Entry 7M2W (electron microscopy, 3.00 A resolution); this record covers chains F and K of the 12 polymer chains in the assembly.

== Chain F ==
Protein: Spindle pole body component SPC98
Organism: Saccharomyces cerevisiae (strain ATCC 204508 / S288c)
UniProt: P53540 (SPC98_YEAST); numbering as in UniProt (aligned over 1-846)
Chain sequence (846 residues; each row starts with the number of its first residue):
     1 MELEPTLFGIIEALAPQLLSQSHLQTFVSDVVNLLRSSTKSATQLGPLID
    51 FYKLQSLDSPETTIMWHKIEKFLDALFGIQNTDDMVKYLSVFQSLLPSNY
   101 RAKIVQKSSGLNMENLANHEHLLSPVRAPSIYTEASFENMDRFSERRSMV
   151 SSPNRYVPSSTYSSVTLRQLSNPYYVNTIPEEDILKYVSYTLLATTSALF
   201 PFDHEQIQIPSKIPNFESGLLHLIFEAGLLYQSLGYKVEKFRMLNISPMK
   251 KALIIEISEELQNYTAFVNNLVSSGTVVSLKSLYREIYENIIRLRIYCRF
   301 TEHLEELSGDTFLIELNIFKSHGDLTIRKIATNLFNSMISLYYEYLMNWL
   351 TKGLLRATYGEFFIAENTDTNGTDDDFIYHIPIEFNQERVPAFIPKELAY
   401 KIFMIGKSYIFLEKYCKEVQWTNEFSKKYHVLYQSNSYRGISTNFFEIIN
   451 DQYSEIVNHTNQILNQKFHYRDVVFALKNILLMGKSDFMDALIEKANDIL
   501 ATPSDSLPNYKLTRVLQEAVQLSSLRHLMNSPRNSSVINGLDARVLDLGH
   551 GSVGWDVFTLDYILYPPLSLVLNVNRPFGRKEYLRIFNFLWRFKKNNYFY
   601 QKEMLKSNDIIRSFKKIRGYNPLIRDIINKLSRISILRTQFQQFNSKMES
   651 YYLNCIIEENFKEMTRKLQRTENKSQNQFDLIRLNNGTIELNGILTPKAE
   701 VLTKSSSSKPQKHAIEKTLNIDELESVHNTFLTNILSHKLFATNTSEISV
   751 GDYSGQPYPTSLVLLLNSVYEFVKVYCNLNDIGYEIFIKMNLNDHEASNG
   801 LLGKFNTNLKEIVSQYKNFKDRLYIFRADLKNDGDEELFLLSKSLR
Disordered / not traced: 1-162, 705-714
Swiss-Prot annotation at these positions:
  - modified residue (Phosphoserine): Ser124, Ser136

== Chain K ==
Protein: Spindle pole body component 110
Organism: Saccharomyces cerevisiae (strain ATCC 204508 / S288c)
UniProt: P32380 (SP110_YEAST); residues 1-220 here = UniProt positions 1-220
Chain sequence (220 residues; numbered 1 to 220; the number before each row is that of its first residue):
     1 MDEASHLPNGSLKNMEFTPVGFIKSKRNTTQTQVVSPTKVPNANNGDENE
    51 GPVKKRQRRSIDDTIDSTRLFSEASQFDDSFPEIKANIPPSPRSGNVDKS
   101 RKRNLIDDLKKDVPMSQPLKEQEVREHQMKKERFDRALESKLLGKRHITY
   151 ANSDISNKELYINEIKSLKHEIKELRKEKNDTLNNYDTLEEETDDLKNRL
   201 QALEKELDAKNKIVNSRKVD
Disordered / not traced: 1-111, 207-220
Swiss-Prot annotation at these positions:
  - motif: Lys54 to Arg59 (Nuclear localization signal)
  - modified residue: Thr18 (Phosphothreonine), Ser60 (Phosphoserine), Thr64 (Phosphothreonine), Thr68 (Phosphothreonine), Ser80 (Phosphoserine)

== Interface between chain F and chain K ==
Contacting residue pairs (32; chain F residue first):
  Asn509(F) - Glu123(K)
  Tyr510(F) - Glu123(K)
  Leu512(F) - Leu119(K)  hydrophobic
  Thr513(F) - Lys120(K)
  Thr513(F) - Glu123(K)
  Gln517(F) - Lys120(K)
  Ile538(F) - Lys120(K)
  Asn539(F) - Lys120(K)  hydrogen bond (backbone-side chain)
  Leu541(F) - Lys120(K)
  Asp542(F) - Pro118(K)
  Asp542(F) - Lys120(K)
  Asp542(F) - Glu121(K)  hydrogen bond (side chain-backbone)
  Ala543(F) - Pro118(K)
  Ala543(F) - Leu119(K)  hydrogen bond (backbone-backbone)
  Arg544(F) - Met115(K)
  Arg544(F) - Ser116(K)  hydrogen bond (side chain-backbone)
  Arg544(F) - Gln117(K)
  Arg544(F) - Pro118(K)
  Val545(F) - Met115(K)
  Val545(F) - Ser116(K)  hydrogen bond (backbone-backbone)
  Val545(F) - Leu119(K)  hydrophobic
  Leu546(F) - Val113(K)  hydrophobic
  Leu546(F) - Met115(K)  hydrophobic
  Asp547(F) - Val113(K)
  Asp547(F) - Pro114(K)
  Leu548(F) - Val113(K)  hydrophobic
  Ile563(F) - Pro118(K)  hydrophobic
  Ile563(F) - Glu121(K)
  Tyr565(F) - Glu121(K)  hydrogen bond
  Lys581(F) - Met115(K)
  Leu584(F) - Met115(K)  hydrophobic
  Arg585(F) - Asp112(K)  salt bridge
Other interface residues (no listed pair), chain F (21 interface residues in all): Gly540

== In short ==
21 residues of chain F face 11 of chain K across their interface, with 6 hydrogen bonds and 1 salt bridge.
Polar pairs include Arg585(F)-Asp112(K), Asn539(F)-Lys120(K) and Asp542(F)-Glu121(K).
Here chain F is Spindle pole body component SPC98 and chain K is Spindle pole body component 110, both from
Saccharomyces cerevisiae (strain ATCC 204508 / S288c). Entry 7M2W (Engineered disulfide cross-linked closed
conformation of the Yeast gamma-TuRC(SS)) was determined by electron microscopy together with 7M2X, 7M2Y, 7M2Z
and 7M3P from the same study.
